PDB entry 2XCN | X-ray diffraction, 3.02 A resolution | chains C and D of the 4 polymer chains in the assembly

== Chain C (and D) ==
Name: NS4A
Notes: chain D of this document is another copy of the same molecule, construct and numbering; everything in this record applies to it too
Reference sequence: C9WU77 (C9WU77_9HEPC); numbering as in UniProt (aligned over 21-39)
Amino-acid sequence (23 residues; each row starts with the number of its first residue):
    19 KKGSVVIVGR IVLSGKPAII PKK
Not modelled in the structure: 19, 41 (chain D: 19-20, 37-41)
Differences from the reference sequence: expression tag (19-20, 40-41)
Metal / ion sites: Mg2+: L31, G33 (shared with 1 residue of chain A)

== Chain C / chain D interface ==
Residue-residue contacts - 12 pairs, chain C then chain D:
  G33(C) - S32(D)
  K34(C) - L31(D)
  K34(C) - S32(D)
  K34(C) - G33(D)
  P35(C) - V30(D)
  P35(C) - L31(D)
  A36(C) - I29(D)
  A36(C) - V30(D)  hydrogen bond (backbone-backbone)
  I37(C) - R28(D)
  I37(C) - I29(D)  hydrophobic
  I38(C) - R28(D)  hydrogen bond (backbone-backbone)
  I38(C) - V30(D)  hydrophobic

== Summary ==
Chain C and chain D each contribute 6 residues to their interface; the contacts include 2 hydrogen bonds.
Main-chain hydrogen bonds include A36(C)-V30(D) and I38(C)-R28(D). The Mg2+ site is built by L31(C) and
G33(C).
Both chains are NS4A. Entry 2XCN (Crystal structure of HCV NS3 protease with a boronate inhibitor) was
determined by X-ray diffraction (same publication as 2XCF).
